7SGL - chains A and B of the 6 polymer chains in the assembly; structure by electron microscopy, 3.00 A resolution.

== Chain A ==
Name: DNA-dependent protein kinase catalytic subunit
Organism: Homo sapiens
Notes: EC 2.7.11.1
UniProtKB: P78527 (PRKDC_HUMAN); residue numbers follow UniProt; this construct covers 1-4128
Amino-acid sequence (4128 residues; numbered 1 to 4128; the number before each row is that of its first residue):
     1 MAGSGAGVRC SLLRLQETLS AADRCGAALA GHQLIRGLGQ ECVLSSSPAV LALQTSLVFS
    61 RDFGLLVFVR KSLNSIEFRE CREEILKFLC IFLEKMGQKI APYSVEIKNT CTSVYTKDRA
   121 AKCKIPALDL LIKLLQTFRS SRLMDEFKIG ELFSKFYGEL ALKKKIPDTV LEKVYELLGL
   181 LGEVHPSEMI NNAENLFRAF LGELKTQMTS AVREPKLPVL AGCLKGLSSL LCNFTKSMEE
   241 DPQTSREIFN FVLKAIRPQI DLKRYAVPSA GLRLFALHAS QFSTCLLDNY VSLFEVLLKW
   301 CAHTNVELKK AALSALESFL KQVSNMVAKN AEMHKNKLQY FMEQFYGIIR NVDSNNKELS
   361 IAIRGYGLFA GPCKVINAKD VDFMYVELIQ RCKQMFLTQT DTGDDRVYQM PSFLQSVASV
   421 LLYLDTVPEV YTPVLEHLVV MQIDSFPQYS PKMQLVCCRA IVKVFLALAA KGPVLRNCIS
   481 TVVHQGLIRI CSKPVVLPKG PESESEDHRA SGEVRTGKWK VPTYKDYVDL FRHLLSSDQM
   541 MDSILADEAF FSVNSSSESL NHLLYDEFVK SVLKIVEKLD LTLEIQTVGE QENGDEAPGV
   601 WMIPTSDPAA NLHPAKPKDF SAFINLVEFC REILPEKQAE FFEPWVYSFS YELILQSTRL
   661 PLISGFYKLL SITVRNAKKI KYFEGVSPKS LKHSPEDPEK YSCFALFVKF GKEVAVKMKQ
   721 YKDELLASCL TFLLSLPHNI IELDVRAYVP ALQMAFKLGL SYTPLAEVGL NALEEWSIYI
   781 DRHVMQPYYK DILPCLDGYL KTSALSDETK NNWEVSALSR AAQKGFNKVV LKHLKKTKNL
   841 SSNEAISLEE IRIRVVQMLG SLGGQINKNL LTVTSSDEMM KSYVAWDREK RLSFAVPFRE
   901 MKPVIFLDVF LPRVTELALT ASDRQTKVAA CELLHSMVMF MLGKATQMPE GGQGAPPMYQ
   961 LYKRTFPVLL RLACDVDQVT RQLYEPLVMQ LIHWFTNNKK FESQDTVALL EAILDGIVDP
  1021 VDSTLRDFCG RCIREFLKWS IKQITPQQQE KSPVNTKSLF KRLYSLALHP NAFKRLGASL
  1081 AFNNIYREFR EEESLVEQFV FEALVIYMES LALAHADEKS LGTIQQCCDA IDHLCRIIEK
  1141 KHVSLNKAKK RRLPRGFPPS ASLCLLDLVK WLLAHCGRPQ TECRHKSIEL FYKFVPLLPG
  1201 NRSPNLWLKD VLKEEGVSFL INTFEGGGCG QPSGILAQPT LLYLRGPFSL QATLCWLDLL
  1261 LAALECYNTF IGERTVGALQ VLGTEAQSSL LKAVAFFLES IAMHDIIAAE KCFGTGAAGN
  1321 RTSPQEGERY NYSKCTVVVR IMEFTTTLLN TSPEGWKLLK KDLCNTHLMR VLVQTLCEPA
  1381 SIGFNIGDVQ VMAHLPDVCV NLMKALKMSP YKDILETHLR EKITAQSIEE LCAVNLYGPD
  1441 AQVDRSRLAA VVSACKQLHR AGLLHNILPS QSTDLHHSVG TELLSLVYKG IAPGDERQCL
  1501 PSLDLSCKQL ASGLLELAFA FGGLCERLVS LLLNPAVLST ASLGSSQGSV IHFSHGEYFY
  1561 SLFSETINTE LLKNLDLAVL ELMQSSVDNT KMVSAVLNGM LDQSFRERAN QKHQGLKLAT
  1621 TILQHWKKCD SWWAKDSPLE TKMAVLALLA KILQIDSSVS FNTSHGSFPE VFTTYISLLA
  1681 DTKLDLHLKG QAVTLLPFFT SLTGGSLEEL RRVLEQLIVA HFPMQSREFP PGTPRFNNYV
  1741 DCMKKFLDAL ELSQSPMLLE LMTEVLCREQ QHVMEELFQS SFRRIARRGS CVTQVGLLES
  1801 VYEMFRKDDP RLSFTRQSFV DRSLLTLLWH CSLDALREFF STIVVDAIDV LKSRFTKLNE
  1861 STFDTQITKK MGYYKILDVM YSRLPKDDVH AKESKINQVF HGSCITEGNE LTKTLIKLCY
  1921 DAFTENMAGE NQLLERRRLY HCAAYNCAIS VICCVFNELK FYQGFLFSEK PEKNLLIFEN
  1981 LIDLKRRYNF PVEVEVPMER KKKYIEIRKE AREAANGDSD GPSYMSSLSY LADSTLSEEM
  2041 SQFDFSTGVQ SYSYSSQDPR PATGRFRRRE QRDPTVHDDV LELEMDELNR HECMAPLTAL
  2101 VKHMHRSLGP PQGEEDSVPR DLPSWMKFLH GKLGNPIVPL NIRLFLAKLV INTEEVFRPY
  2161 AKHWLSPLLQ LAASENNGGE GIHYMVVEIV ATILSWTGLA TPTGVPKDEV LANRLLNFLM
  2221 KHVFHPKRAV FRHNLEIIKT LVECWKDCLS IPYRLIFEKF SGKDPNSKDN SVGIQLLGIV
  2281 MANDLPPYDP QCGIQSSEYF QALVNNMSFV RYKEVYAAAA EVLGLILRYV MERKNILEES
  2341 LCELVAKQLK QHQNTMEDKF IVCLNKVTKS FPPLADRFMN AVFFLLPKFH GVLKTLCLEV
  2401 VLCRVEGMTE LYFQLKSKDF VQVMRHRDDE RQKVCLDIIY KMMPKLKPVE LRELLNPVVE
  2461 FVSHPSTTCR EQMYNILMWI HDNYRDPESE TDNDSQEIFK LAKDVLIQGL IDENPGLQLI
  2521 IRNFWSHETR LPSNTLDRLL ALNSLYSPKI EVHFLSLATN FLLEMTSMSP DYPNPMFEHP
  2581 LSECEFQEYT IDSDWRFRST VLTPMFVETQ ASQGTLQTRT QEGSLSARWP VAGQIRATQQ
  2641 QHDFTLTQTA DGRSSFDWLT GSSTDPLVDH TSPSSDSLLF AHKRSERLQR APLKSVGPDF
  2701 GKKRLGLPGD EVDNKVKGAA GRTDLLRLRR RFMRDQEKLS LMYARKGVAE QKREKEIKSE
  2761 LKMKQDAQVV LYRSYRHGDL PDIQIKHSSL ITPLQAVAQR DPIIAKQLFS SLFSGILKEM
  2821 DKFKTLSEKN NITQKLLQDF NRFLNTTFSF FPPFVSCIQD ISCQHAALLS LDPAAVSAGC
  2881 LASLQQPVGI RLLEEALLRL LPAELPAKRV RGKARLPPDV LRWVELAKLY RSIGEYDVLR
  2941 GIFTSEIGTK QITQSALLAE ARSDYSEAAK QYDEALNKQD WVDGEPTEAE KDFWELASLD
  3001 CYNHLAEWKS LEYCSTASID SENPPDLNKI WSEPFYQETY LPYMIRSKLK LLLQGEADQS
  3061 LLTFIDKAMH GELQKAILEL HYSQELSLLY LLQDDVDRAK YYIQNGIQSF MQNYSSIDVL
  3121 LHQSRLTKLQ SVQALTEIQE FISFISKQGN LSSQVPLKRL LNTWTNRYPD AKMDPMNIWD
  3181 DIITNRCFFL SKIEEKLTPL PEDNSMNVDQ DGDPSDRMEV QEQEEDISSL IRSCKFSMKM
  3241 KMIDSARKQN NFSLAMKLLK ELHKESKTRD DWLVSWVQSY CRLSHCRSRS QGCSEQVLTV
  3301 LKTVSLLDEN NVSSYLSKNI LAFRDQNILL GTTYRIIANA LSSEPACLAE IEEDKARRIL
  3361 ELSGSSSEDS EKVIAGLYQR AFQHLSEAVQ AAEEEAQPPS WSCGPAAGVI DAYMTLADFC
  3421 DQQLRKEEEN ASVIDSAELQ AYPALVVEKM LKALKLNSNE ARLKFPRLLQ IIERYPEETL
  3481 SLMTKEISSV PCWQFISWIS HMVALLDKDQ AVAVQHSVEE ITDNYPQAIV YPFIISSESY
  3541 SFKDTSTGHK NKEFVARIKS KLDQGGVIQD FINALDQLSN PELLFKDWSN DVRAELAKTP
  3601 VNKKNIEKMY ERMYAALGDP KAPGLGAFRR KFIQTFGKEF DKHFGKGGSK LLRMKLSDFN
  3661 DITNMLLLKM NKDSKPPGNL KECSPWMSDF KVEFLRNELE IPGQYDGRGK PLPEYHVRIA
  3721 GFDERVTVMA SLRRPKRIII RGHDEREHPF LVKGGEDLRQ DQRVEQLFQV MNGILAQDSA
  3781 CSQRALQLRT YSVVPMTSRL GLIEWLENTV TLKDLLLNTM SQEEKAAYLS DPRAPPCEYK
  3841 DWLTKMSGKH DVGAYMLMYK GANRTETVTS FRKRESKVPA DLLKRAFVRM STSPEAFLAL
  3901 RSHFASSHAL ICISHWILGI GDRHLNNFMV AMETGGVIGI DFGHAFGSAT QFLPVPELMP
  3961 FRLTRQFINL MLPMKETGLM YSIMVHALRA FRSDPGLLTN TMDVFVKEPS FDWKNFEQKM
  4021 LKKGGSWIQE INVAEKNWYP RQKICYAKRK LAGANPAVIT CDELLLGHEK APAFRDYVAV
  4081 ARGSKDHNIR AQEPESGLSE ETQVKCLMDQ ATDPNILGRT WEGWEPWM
Not modelled in the structure: 586-606, 688-696, 803-811, 823-844, 1541-1548, 2058-2082, 2108-2118, 2615-2629, 2650-2767, 2904-2915, 3199-3224
Modified residues: Thr2609, Thr2638, Thr2645, Thr2647 (phosphothreonine; TPO)
UniProt features mapped onto this chain:
  - region: Leu1503 to Leu1538 (Interaction with C1D), Glu2737 to Gln2765 (May split the end of the DNA molecule, with the two strands separating around the region), Val3728 to Arg3734 (G-loop), Gly3919 to Asn3927 (Catalytic loop), Gly3939 to Thr3964 (Activation loop)
  - site: Asp2020, Gly2021 (Cleavage)
  - modified residue: Lys117 (N6-acetyllysine), Ser511 (Phosphoserine), Ser687 (Phosphoserine), Lys828 (N6-acetyllysine), Ser841 (Phosphoserine), Ser893 (Phosphoserine), Ser1065 (Phosphoserine), Lys1209 (N6-acetyllysine), Lys1970 (N6-acetyllysine), Ser2056 (Phosphoserine), Lys2259 (N6-acetyllysine), Thr2535 (Phosphothreonine), Thr2609 (Phosphothreonine), Ser2612 (Phosphoserine), Thr2638 (Phosphothreonine), Thr2647 (Phosphothreonine), Ser2789 (Phosphoserine), Ser3205 (Phosphoserine), Lys3241 (N6-acetyllysine), Lys3260 (N6-acetyllysine) and 6 more in UniProt
  - natural variant: Lys263 (K263N: In a lung adenocarcinoma sample), Gly500 (G500S: In a metastatic melanoma sample), Arg1136 (R1136H: In a colorectal adenocarcinoma sample), Arg1447 (R1447M: In a lung squamous cell carcinoma sample), Ala1680 (A1680V: In a metastatic melanoma sample), Ser2810 (S2810N: In a metastatic melanoma sample), Gly2941 (G2941A: In a lung neuroendocrine carcinoma sample), Leu3062 (L3062R: In IMD26), Ala3574 (A3574V: In IMD26)
  - mutagenesis: Leu1510 (L1510P: Loss of interaction with C1D), Glu1516 to Leu1517 (Loss of interaction with C1D), Thr2609 (T2609A: Leads to radiation sensitivity and impaired DSB joining. Gives rise to reduced phosphorylation; when associated with A-2612), Ser2612 (S2612A: Reduced phosphorylation; when associated with A-2609), Thr2638 (T2638A: Alleviates phosphorylation, leaves a fully active enzyme with compromised cellular resistance to ionizing radiation without affecting DNA end joining; when associated with A-2647), Thr2647 (T2647A: Alleviates phosphorylation, leaves a fully active enzyme with compromised cellular resistance to ionizing radiation without affecting DNA end joining; when associated with A-2638)
Metal / ion sites: Mg2+: Asn3927, Asp3941 (together with ATP)
Small-molecule neighbours: ATP (adenosine-5'-triphosphate): Phe2597, Met3729, Ser3731, Pro3735, Leu3751, Lys3753, Tyr3791, Ile3803, Glu3804, Trp3805, Leu3806, Thr3809, Thr3811, His3924, Asn3926, Asn3927, Met3929, Ile3940, Asp3941, Lys4023
From the paper describing this entry:
  - post-translational modification sites: Thr2609, Thr2638, Thr2645, Thr2647
  - contacts within the chain: Lys1042-Thr2638, Thr2638-Arg2773, Thr2638-Arg2776
  - conformationally variable residues (helix shift): Glu814 to Thr837, Ser2034 to Gly2048

== Chain B ==
Name: X-ray repair cross-complementing protein 6
Organism: Homo sapiens
Notes: EC 3.6.4.-, 4.2.99.-
UniProtKB: P12956 (XRCC6_HUMAN); residue numbers follow UniProt; this construct covers 1-609
Amino-acid sequence (612 residues; numbered -2 to 609; the number before each row is that of its first residue; numbers below 1 keep their minus sign (Gly-2 is residue -2)):
    -2 GPVMSGWESY YKTEGDEEAE EEQEENLEAS GDYKYSGRDS LIFLVDASKA MFESQSEDEL
    58 TPFDMSIQCI QSVYISKIIS SDRDLLAVVF YGTEKDKNSV NFKNIYVLQE LDNPGAKRIL
   118 ELDQFKGQQG QKRFQDMMGH GSDYSLSEVL WVCANLFSDV QFKMSHKRIM LFTNEDNPHG
   178 NDSAKASRAR TKAGDLRDTG IFLDLMHLKK PGGFDISLFY RDIISIAEDE DLRVHFEESS
   238 KLEDLLRKVR AKETRKRALS RLKLKLNKDI VISVGIYNLV QKALKPPPIK LYRETNEPVK
   298 TKTRTFNTST GGLLLPSDTK RSQIYGSRQI ILEKEETEEL KRFDDPGLML MGFKPLVLLK
   358 KHHYLRPSLF VYPEESLVIG SSTLFSALLI KCLEKEVAAL CRYTPRRNIP PYFVALVPQE
   418 EELDDQKIQV TPPGFQLVFL PFADDKRKMP FTEKIMATPE QVGKMKAIVE KLRFTYRSDS
   478 FENPVLQQHF RNLEALALDL MEPEQAVDLT LPKVEAMNKR LGSLVDEFKE LVYPPDYNPE
   538 GKVTKRKHDN EGSGSKRPKV EYSEEELKTH ISKGTLGKFT VPMLKEACRA YGLKSGLKKQ
   598 ELLEALTKHF QD
Not modelled in the structure: -2 to 29, 537-609
Sequence notes: expression tag (-2 to 0)
UniProt features mapped onto this chain:
  - region: Val578 to Glu583 (Interaction with BAX)
  - active site: Lys31 (Schiff-base intermediate with DNA)
  - modified residue: Ser2 (N-acetylserine), Ser6 (Phosphoserine), Ser27 (Phosphoserine), Lys31 (N6-acetyllysine), Ser51 (Phosphoserine), Ser306 (Phosphoserine), Lys317 (N6-acetyllysine), Lys331 (N6-acetyllysine), Lys338 (N6-acetyllysine), Thr455 (Phosphothreonine), Lys461 (N6-acetyllysine), Ser477 (Phosphoserine), Ser520 (Phosphoserine), Lys539 (N6-acetyllysine), Lys542 (N6-acetyllysine), Lys544 (N6-acetyllysine), Ser550 (Phosphoserine), Lys553 (N6-acetyllysine), Lys556 (N6-acetyllysine), Ser560 (Phosphoserine) and 1 more in UniProt
  - cross-link (Glycyl lysine isopeptide (Lys-Gly)): Lys287 (interchain with G-Cter in SUMO2), Lys317 (interchain with G-Cter in SUMO2), Lys556 (interchain with G-Cter in SUMO2)
  - mutagenesis: Lys31 (K31A: Diminishes the ability to form a Schiff base. Abolishes adduct formation; when associated with A-160 and A-164), Lys160 (K160A: Abolishes adduct formation; when associated with A-31 and A-160), Lys164 (K164A: Abolishes adduct formation; when associated with A-31 and A-164), Lys539 (K539Q: Complete loss of suppression of BAX-induced apoptosis; K539R: No effect on suppression of BAX-induced apoptosis), Lys542 (K542Q: Complete loss of suppression of BAX-induced apoptosis; K542R: No effect on suppression of BAX-induced apoptosis), Lys544 (K544R: No effect on suppression of BAX-induced apoptosis), Lys553 (K553Q: Partial loss of suppression of BAX-induced apoptosis; K553R: No effect on suppression of BAX-induced apoptosis), Lys556 (K556R: No effect on suppression of BAX-induced apoptosis), Lys570 (K570R: Loss of methylation; loss of anti-apoptotic activity; no effect on XRCC5 stabilization)
Small-molecule neighbours: inositol hexakisphosphate (IHP): Lys357, His359, His360, Lys443

== Interface between chain A and chain B ==
Pairs across the interface - 23 pairs, chain A then chain B:
  Cys25(A) with Gln158(B)
  Tyr157(A) with Leu310(B), hydrophobic
  Gly158(A) with Leu310(B)
  Glu159(A) with Lys299(B), salt bridge
  Leu160(A) with Leu312(B)
  Ala161(A) with Arg301(B); Leu310(B), hydrophobic; Leu312(B), hydrophobic
  Leu162(A) with Lys299(B); Thr300(B)
  Lys163(A) with Thr300(B)
  Arg198(A) with Asp315(B), salt bridge
  Ala199(A) with Leu312(B), hydrophobic
  Gly202(A) with Ser314(B)
  Thr206(A) with Glu332(B)
  Thr209(A) with Glu332(B)
  Ser210(A) with Glu332(B), hydrogen bond
  Ala211(A) with Glu336(B)
  Val212(A) with Glu332(B); Glu335(B); Glu336(B); Arg404(B); Asn405(B), hydrogen bond (backbone-side chain)
Also at the interface, not in a pair above, chain B (15 interface residues in all): Leu311, Arg339

== In short ==
16 residues of chain A and 15 residues of chain B are in contact, with 2 hydrogen bonds and 2 salt bridges.
Among the polar pairs are Glu159(A)-Lys299(B), Arg198(A)-Asp315(B) and Ser210(A)-Glu332(B). Ligands of chain
A: ATP. The paper reports modification sites Thr2609(A), Thr2638(A) and Thr2645(A) among others;
conformational variability at Glu814(A) and Ser2034(A).
Here chain A is DNA-dependent protein kinase catalytic subunit and chain B is X-ray repair cross-complementing
protein 6, both from Homo sapiens. Entry 7SGL (DNA-PK complex of DNA end processing) was determined by
electron microscopy (same publication as 7SU3 and 7SUD).
